9B78 - chains A and D of the 6 polymer chains in the assembly; structure by electron microscopy, 2.59 A resolution.

# Chain A (and D)
Protein: Type III pantothenate kinase
Organism: Mycobacterium tuberculosis
Notes: EC 2.7.1.33; chain D of this document is another copy of the same molecule, construct and numbering; everything in this record applies to it too
UniProtKB: A0A045I4Z4 (A0A045I4Z4_MYCTX); residue numbers follow UniProt; this construct covers 1-272
Sequence (272 residues; row label = number of the first residue in the row):
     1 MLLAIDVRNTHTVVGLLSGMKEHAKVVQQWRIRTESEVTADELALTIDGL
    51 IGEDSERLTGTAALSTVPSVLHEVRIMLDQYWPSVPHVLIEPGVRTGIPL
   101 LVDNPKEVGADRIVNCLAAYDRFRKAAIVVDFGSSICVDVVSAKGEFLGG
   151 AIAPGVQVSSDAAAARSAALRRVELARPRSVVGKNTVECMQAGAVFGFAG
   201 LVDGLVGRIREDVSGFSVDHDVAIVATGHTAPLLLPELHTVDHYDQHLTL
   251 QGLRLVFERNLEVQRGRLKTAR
Not modelled in the structure: 262-272
What the authors report for this chain:
  - mutagenesis - R8G/H229G: increased catalytic activity

# How chain A and chain D interact
Pairs across the interface (23; chain A residue first):
  H11(A) - T39(D)
  W30(A) - D41(D)
  W30(A) - Y81(D)
  R31(A) - T39(D)  hydrogen bond (backbone-side chain)
  R31(A) - D41(D)  hydrogen bond (backbone-side chain)
  R31(A) - E73(D)  salt bridge
  I32(A) - T39(D)
  I32(A) - E42(D)
  R33(A) - E35(D)  salt bridge
  R33(A) - E37(D)
  R33(A) - T39(D)
  R33(A) - E42(D)  salt bridge
  T46(A) - L45(D)
  G49(A) - L45(D)
  R171(A) - E107(D)  salt bridge
  R172(A) - P68(D)
  R172(A) - S69(D)  hydrogen bond
  V173(A) - P68(D)
  E174(A) - P68(D)
  E174(A) - L71(D)
  E174(A) - H72(D)
  E174(A) - R75(D)  salt bridge
  H229(A) - H72(D)
Interface residues without a listed pair, chain A (14 interface residues in all): L50, D161
Interface residues without a listed pair, chain D (18 interface residues in all): R33, S36, V38, I76

# Summary
14 residues of chain A and 18 residues of chain D are in contact; the contacts include 3 hydrogen bonds and 5
salt bridges. Among the polar pairs are R31(A)-E73(D), R33(A)-E35(D) and R33(A)-E42(D). From the paper:
R8G/H229G of chain A increase catalytic activity.
Both chains are Type III pantothenate kinase (Mycobacterium tuberculosis). Entry 9B78 (Mycobacterium
tuberculosis CoaX Homohexamer) was determined by electron microscopy, deposited together with 9B79 and 9CKU.
